PDB entry 9GB9 | X-ray diffraction, 1.85 A resolution | chain A

[Chain A]
Name: LysM type receptor kinase
From: Lotus japonicus
UniProtKB: D3KTZ6 (D3KTZ6_LOTJA); numbering as in UniProt (aligned over 303-599)
Amino-acid sequence (297 residues; row label = number of the first residue in the row):
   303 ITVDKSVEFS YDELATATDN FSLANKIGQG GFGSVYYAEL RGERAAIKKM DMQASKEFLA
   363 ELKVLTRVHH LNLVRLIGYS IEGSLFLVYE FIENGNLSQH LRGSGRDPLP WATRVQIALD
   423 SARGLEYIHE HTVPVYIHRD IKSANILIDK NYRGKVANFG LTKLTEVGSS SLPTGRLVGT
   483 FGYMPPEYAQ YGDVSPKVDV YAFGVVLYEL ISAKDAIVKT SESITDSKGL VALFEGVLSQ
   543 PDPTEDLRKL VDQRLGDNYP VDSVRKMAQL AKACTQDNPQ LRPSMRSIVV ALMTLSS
Unresolved in the structure: 303-305, 331-334, 470-476, 521-528
Construct notes: engineered mutation Asn460 (Asp in D3KTZ6)
What the authors report for this chain:
  - conformationally variable residues (order/disorder transition): Thr304
  - mutagenesis - T304M/D306A, T304M/D306A/T318K: increased signaling

[In short]
From the paper: T304M/D306A and T304M/D306A/T318K increase signaling; conformational variability at Thr304.
Chain A is LysM type receptor kinase (Lotus japonicus); the structure, Crystal structure of Lotus japonicus
CERK6 kinase domain D460N, was determined by X-ray diffraction (same publication as 9GFZ).
